Entry 6H9A (X-ray diffraction, 2.83 A resolution); this record covers chain A.

== Chain A ==
Name: Sulfurtransferase
Source organism: Chlorobium limicola
UniProtKB: B3ECE3 (B3ECE3_CHLL2); residues 35-457 here = UniProt positions 35-457
Sequence (441 residues; each row starts with the number of its first residue; note: 35 numbers in that range are skipped by the numbering (no residue carries them; nothing is unmodelled there); numbers below 1 keep their minus sign (Met-18 is residue -18)):
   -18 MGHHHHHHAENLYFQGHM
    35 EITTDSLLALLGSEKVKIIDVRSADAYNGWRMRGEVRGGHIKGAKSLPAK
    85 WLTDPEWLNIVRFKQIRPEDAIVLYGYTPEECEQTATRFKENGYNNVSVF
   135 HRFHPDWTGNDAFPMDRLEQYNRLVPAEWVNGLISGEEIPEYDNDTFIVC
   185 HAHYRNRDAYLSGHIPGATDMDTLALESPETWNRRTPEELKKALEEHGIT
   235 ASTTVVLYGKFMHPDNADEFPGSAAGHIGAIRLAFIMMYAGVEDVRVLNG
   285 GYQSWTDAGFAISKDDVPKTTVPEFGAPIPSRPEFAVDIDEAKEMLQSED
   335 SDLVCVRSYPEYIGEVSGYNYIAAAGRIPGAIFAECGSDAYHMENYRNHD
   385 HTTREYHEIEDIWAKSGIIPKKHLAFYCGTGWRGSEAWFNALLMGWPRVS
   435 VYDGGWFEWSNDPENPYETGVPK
Unresolved in the structure: -18 to -4, 457
Differences from the reference sequence: initiating methionine (-18); expression tag (-17 to -1); conflict Ala357 (Lys in B3ECE3), Ala358 (Lys in B3ECE3), Ala359 (Lys in B3ECE3)
Metal / ion sites: Na+: Trp216, Asn217, Thr414, Asp437
Residues lining bound ligands: N,N,N-trimethyl-histidine (AVJ): Tyr188, Glu211, Trp216, Gly256, Tyr353, Tyr355, Ala374, Tyr375, Thr414, Trp416, Arg417
Reported in the primary citation:
  - binding site for N,N,N-trimethyl-histidine: Tyr188, Trp216, Tyr353, Tyr355, Ala374, Tyr375, Thr414 to Trp416, Arg417
  - catalytic residues: Tyr353, Thr414
  - specificity-determining residues: Tyr375
  - mutagenesis - Y355F, Y375F: decreased binding to N,N,N-trimethyl-histidine

== Summary ==
Ligands of chain A: N,N,N-trimethyl-histidine. Trp216, Asn217, Thr414 and Asp437 coordinate Na+. The paper
reports catalytic residues Tyr353 and Thr414; Y355F and Y375F reduce binding to N,N,N-trimethyl-histidine.
Chain A is Sulfurtransferase (Chlorobium limicola); the structure, Crystal structure of anaerobic
ergothioneine biosynthesis enzyme from Chlorobium limicola in complex with natural substrate trimethyl ...,
was determined by X-ray diffraction, deposited together with 6H98 and 6H99.
